3TFL - chain A; structure by X-ray diffraction, 2.05 A resolution.

[Chain A]
Protein: CPS2A, Integral membrane regulatory protein Wzg
Source organism: Streptococcus pneumoniae
UniProtKB: Q4K376 (Q4K376_STRPN); residues 98-481 here correspond to UniProt positions 101-484 (UniProt number = residue number + 3)
Chain sequence (398 residues; row label = number of the first residue in the row):
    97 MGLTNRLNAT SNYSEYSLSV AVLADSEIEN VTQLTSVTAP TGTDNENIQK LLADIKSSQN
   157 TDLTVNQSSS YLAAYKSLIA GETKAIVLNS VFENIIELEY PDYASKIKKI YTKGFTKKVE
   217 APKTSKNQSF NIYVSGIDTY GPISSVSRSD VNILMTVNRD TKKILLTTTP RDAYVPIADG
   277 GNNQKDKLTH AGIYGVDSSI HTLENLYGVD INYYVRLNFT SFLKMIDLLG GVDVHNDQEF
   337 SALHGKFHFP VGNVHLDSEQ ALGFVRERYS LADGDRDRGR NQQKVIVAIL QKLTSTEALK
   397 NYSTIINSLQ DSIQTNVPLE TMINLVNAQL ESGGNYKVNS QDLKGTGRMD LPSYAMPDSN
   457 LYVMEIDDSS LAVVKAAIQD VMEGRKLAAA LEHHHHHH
Disordered / not traced: 97-109, 481-494
Construct notes: expression tag (97, 482-494)
Ligand contacts: ZTP ((2Z,6Z,10Z,14Z,18Z,22Z,26Z)-3,7,11,15,19,23,27,31-octamethyldotriaconta-2,6,10,14,18,22,26,30-octaen-1-yl trihydrogen diphosphate): Phe226, Ile228, Val230, Gly232, Ile233, Asp234, Arg244, Asp246, Val247, Met251, Val253, Arg267, Val311, Leu313, Asn314, Phe315, Phe318, Met321, Val361, Arg362, Arg364, Tyr365, Arg374, Gln378, Val381, Ile382, Ile385, Leu386, Leu389, Thr390, Leu395, Met418, Leu421, Val422, Gln425, Tyr432
What the authors report for this chain:
  - binding site for ZTP: Asp234, Arg244, Arg267, Arg362, Arg364, Arg374
  - conformationally variable residues (side-chain flip): Arg244, Arg267, Arg364
  - catalytic residues: Arg244, Arg267, Arg362 (proposed by the authors, not directly observed)
  - mutagenesis - D234A: decreased catalytic activity on Mg${2+}$

[Overview]
Ligands of chain A: compound ZTP. The paper reports catalytic residues Arg244, Arg267 and Arg362; D234A
reduces catalytic activity on Mg${2+}$.
Chain A is CPS2A, Integral membrane regulatory protein Wzg (Streptococcus pneumoniae); the structure,
LytR-Cps2a-Psr family protein with bound octaprenyl pyrophosphate lipid, was determined by X-ray diffraction,
deposited together with 2XXP, 2XXQ and 3TEL.
